Entry 9KMH (electron microscopy, 3.50 A resolution); this record covers chains cy and dc of the 107 polymer chains in the assembly.

== Chain cy ==
Name: Portal protein
From: Escherichia phage FCWL1
UniProtKB: A0AAX4MU40 (A0AAX4MU40_9CAUD); residues 1-444 here = UniProt positions 1-444
Chain sequence (444 residues; row label = number of the first residue in the row):
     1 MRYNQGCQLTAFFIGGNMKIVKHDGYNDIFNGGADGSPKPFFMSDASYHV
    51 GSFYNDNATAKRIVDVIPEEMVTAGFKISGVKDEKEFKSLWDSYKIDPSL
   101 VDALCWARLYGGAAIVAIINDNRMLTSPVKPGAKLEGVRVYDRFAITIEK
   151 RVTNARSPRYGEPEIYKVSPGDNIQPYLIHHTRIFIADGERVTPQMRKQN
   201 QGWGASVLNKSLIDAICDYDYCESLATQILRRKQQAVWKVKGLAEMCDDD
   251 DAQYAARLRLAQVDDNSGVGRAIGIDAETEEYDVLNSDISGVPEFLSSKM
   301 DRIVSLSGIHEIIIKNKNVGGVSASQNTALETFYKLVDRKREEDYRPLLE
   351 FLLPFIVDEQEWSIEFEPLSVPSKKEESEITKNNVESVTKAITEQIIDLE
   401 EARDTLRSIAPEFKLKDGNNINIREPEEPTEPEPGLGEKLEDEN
Not modelled in the structure: 1-36, 420-444

== Chain dc ==
Name: Adaptor protein
From: Escherichia phage FCWL1
UniProtKB: A0AAX4MUE8 (A0AAX4MUE8_9CAUD); numbering as in UniProt (aligned over 1-140)
Chain sequence (140 residues; row label = number of the first residue in the row):
     1 MGVIMNQETLIAAVEQMRKLVPALRKVPDETLYAWVEMAELFVCQKTFKD
    51 AYVKAIALYALHLAFLDGALKGEDEDLESYSRRVTSFSLSGEFSQTFGEV
   101 TKNQSGNMMLSTPWGKMFEQLKARRRGRFALMTGLRGGCH
Not modelled in the structure: 1-3, 137-140

== Chain cy / chain dc interface ==
Pairs across the interface (30):
  W238(cy) - F129(dc)  hydrophobic
  W238(cy) - L131(dc)  hydrophobic
  V240(cy) - R128(dc)
  K241(cy) - R128(dc)
  E245(cy) - Q120(dc)
  E245(cy) - R124(dc)
  M246(cy) - A123(dc)
  M246(cy) - R124(dc)
  M246(cy) - R126(dc)
  C247(cy) - R124(dc)  hydrogen bond
  A252(cy) - R125(dc)
  A256(cy) - F129(dc)  hydrophobic
  R259(cy) - F129(dc)
  R259(cy) - A130(dc)
  R259(cy) - L131(dc)  hydrogen bond (side chain-backbone)
  L260(cy) - L131(dc)  hydrophobic
  V263(cy) - L131(dc)  hydrophobic
  V263(cy) - M132(dc)
  V263(cy) - T133(dc)
  R271(cy) - R136(dc)
  A272(cy) - T133(dc)
  I273(cy) - M132(dc)
  G274(cy) - A130(dc)
  G274(cy) - L131(dc)
  G274(cy) - M132(dc)  hydrogen bond (backbone-backbone)
  I275(cy) - A130(dc)
  I275(cy) - L131(dc)  hydrophobic
  T279(cy) - R128(dc)  hydrogen bond (side chain-backbone)
  E280(cy) - F129(dc)
  E280(cy) - A130(dc)  hydrogen bond (side chain-backbone)
Interface residues without a listed pair, chain cy (22 interface residues in all): G242, D251, N266, D276
Interface residues without a listed pair, chain dc (16 interface residues in all): K49, E119, G127, G134

== Summary ==
Chain cy and chain dc form an interface of 22 and 16 residues respectively; the contacts include 5 hydrogen
bonds. Polar contacts include C247(cy)-R124(dc), R259(cy)-L131(dc) and T279(cy)-R128(dc).
Chain cy is Portal protein and chain dc is Adaptor protein, both from Escherichia phage FCWL1; the structure,
The Composite Cryo-EM Structure of the Portal Vertex of Bacteriophage FCWL1, was determined by electron
microscopy (same publication as 9JLF and 9KMG).
